PDB entry 6KS0 | X-ray diffraction, 2.79 A resolution | chains A and H of the 3 polymer chains in the assembly

Chain A:
Molecule: Adiponectin receptor protein 1
Organism: Homo sapiens
UniProtKB: Q96A54 (PAQR1_HUMAN); residues 89-375 here = UniProt positions 89-375
Amino-acid sequence (305 residues; row label = number of the first residue in the row; note: 88 numbers in that range are skipped by the numbering (no residue carries them; nothing is unmodelled there); numbers below 1 keep their minus sign (Met-17 is residue -17)):
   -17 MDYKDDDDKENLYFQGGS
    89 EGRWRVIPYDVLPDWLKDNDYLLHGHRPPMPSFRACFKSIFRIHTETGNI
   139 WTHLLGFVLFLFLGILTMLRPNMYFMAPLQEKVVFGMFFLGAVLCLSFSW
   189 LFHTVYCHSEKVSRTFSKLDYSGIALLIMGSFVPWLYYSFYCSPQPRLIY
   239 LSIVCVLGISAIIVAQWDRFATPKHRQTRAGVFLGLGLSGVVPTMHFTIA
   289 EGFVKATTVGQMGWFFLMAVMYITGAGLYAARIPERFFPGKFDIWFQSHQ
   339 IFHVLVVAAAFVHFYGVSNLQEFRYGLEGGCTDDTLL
Not modelled in the structure: -17 to -1, 374-375
Construct notes: initiating methionine (-17); expression tag (-16 to 0)
Ion coordination: Zn2+: His191, His337, His341
UniProt features mapped onto this chain:
  - binding site (Zn(2+)): His191, His337, His341
  - mutagenesis: Met161 to Leu167 (Decreases activation of AMPK in response to ADIPOQ binding; when associated with 229-G--G-231 and 291-S--S-297), His191 (H191A: Decreases activation of AMPK in response to ADIPOQ binding; when associated with A-208; A-337 and A-341), Asp208 (D208A: Decreases activation of AMPK in response to ADIPOQ binding; when associated with A-191; A-337 and A-341), Tyr229 to Ser231 (Decreases activation of AMPK in response to ADIPOQ binding; when associated with 161-S--S-167 and 291-S--S-297), Phe291 to Val297 (Decreases activation of AMPK in response to ADIPOQ binding; when associated with 161-S--S-167 and 229-G--G-231), His337 (H337A: Decreases activation of AMPK in response to ADIPOQ binding; when associated with A-191; A-208 and A-341), His341 (H341A: Decreases activation of AMPK in response to ADIPOQ binding; when associated with A-191; A-208 and A-337)
Reported in the primary citation:
  - Zn2+ coordination: His191, His337, His341
  - mutagenesis - H191A, H337A, H341A: unchanged signaling in response to AMP kinase (citing earlier work)
  - mutagenesis - D208A: unchanged signaling in response to AMP kinase
  - mutagenesis - H191A/D208A/H337A/H341A: decreased signaling (citing earlier work)
  - conformationally variable residues: Ile250 to Val279
  - mutagenesis - D208A: unchanged signaling in response to AMPK

Chain H:
Molecule: The heavy chain variable domain (Antibody)
Organism: Mus musculus
Notes: antibody fragment or engineered binder
Amino-acid sequence (119 residues; numbered 1 to 119; the number before each row is that of its first residue):
     1 EVLLQQSGPELVKPGASVRITCKASGYTFTDFNMDWVKQSPGKSLEWIGD
    51 FNPNSGGSIYNQKFKDKATFTVDKSSSTAYMELRSLTFEDTAVYYCARET
   101 GTAWFAYWGQGTLVTVSAA
Cystine bridges: Cys22-Cys96

How chain A and chain H interact:
Contacting residue pairs - 19 pairs, chain A then chain H:
  Arg91(A) with Asp50(H), salt bridge; Ile59(H)
  Trp92(A) with Gly101(H)
  Arg93(A) with Thr30(H), hydrogen bond (side chain-backbone); Asp31(H), hydrogen bond (side chain-backbone); Phe32(H); Asn33(H), hydrogen bond; Asn52(H), hydrogen bond; Asn54(H); Gly101(H), hydrogen bond (backbone-backbone)
  Val94(A) with Asp31(H)
  Ile95(A) with Phe32(H), hydrophobic; Thr100(H); Gly101(H)
  Pro96(A) with Asp31(H); Phe32(H)
  His112(A) with Asp31(H), salt bridge
  Pro116(A) with Gly101(H)
  Met118(A) with Thr102(H)
Also at the interface, not in a pair above, chain A (11 interface residues in all): Val99, Pro117
Also at the interface, not in a pair above, chain H (13 interface residues in all): Trp47, Pro53

In short:
11 residues of chain A face 13 of chain H across their interface, with 5 hydrogen bonds and 2 salt bridges.
Polar pairs include Arg91(A)-Asp50(H), His112(A)-Asp31(H) and Arg93(A)-Thr30(H). The paper reports that
H191A/D208A/H337A/H341A of chain A reduce signaling; Zn2+ coordination by His191(A), His337(A) and His341(A);
5 substitutions were tested in all.
Chain A is Adiponectin receptor protein 1 (Homo sapiens) and chain H is the heavy chain variable domain
(Antibody) (Mus musculus); the structure, Crystal structure of the human adiponectin receptor 1, was
determined by X-ray diffraction (same publication as 6KRZ and 6KS1).
